PDB entry 8ACI | X-ray diffraction, 1.85 A resolution | chains A and H of the 4 polymer chains in the assembly

Chain A:
Protein: Complement C2b fragment
Organism: Homo sapiens
UniProt: P06681 (CO2_HUMAN); residue numbers follow UniProt; this construct covers 21-217
Amino-acid sequence (197 residues; each row starts with the number of its first residue):
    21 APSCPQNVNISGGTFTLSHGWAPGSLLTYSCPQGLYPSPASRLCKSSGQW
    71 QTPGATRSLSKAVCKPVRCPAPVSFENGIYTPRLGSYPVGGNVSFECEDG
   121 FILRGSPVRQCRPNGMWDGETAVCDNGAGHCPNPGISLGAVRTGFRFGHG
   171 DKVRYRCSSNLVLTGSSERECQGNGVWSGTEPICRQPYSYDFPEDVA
Unresolved in the structure: 21-50, 62-82, 210-217
Cystine bridges: C51-C84, C89-C131, C117-C144, C151-C191, C177-C204
Glycans and other covalent adducts: glycan linked to N112
Ion coordination: Ca2+: R103 (shared with E99(H), D103(H) of chain H; 1 residue of chain L)
Curated features (UniProtKB/Swiss-Prot):
  - glycosylation (N-linked (GlcNAc...) asparagine): N29, N112
  - natural variant: C131 (C131Y: In C2D), S209 (S209F: In C2D)

Chain H:
Protein: ARGX-117 Fab heavy chain
Organism: Homo sapiens
Notes: antibody fragment or engineered binder
Amino-acid sequence (219 residues; numbered 1 to 219; the number before each row is that of its first residue):
     1 EVQLVQSGAEVKKPGASVKVSCKASGYTFTDYNMDWVRQATGQGLEWIGD
    51 INPNYESTGYNQKFKGRATMTVDKSISTAYMELSSLRSEDTAVYYCARED
   101 DHDAFAYWGQGTLVTVSSASTKGPSVFPLAPSSKSTSGGTAALGCLVKDY
   151 FPEPVTVSWNSGALTSGVHTFPAVLQSSGLYSLSSVVTVPSSSLGTQTYI
   201 CNVNHKPSNTKVDKKVEPK
Cystine bridges: C22-C96, C145-C201
Ion coordination: Ca2+: E99, D103 (shared with R103(A) of chain A; 1 residue of chain L)

Chain A / chain H interface:
Residue-residue contacts (32; chain A residue first):
  K85(A) - T28(H)  hydrogen bond
  R88(A) - D31(H)
  R88(A) - Y32(H)
  R88(A) - D101(H)  salt bridge
  P90(A) - Y55(H)
  A91(A) - N52(H)
  A91(A) - Y55(H)  hydrogen bond (backbone-side chain)
  P92(A) - Y55(H)
  V93(A) - Y55(H)  hydrophobic
  V93(A) - S57(H)
  P102(A) - D103(H)
  R103(A) - N33(H)
  R103(A) - D50(H)  salt bridge
  R103(A) - G59(H)
  R103(A) - E99(H)
  R103(A) - D103(H)  hydrogen bond (backbone-side chain)
  L104(A) - N33(H)
  L104(A) - E99(H)
  L104(A) - D100(H)
  L104(A) - D101(H)
  L104(A) - D103(H)
  G105(A) - D31(H)
  G105(A) - Y32(H)
  G105(A) - N33(H)
  G105(A) - N52(H)  hydrogen bond (backbone-side chain)
  G105(A) - N54(H)  hydrogen bond (backbone-side chain)
  G105(A) - E99(H)  hydrogen bond (backbone-side chain)
  S106(A) - D31(H)  hydrogen bond (side chain-backbone)
  P108(A) - D101(H)
  G159(A) - Y55(H)
  S178(A) - Y55(H)
  S179(A) - N54(H)
Other interface residues (no listed pair), chain A (16 interface residues in all): L181
Other interface residues (no listed pair), chain H (16 interface residues in all): T30, T58

In short:
The chain A/chain H interface involves 16 residues from each chain; the contacts include 7 hydrogen bonds and
2 salt bridges. Polar pairs include R88(A)-D101(H), R103(A)-D50(H) and K85(A)-T28(H). R103(A), E99(H) and
D103(H) form the Ca2+ site.
Chain A is Complement C2b fragment and chain H is ARGX-117 Fab heavy chain, both from Homo sapiens; the
structure, Structure of ARG-117 Fab in complex with a fragment of complement C2, neutral pH, was determined by
X-ray diffraction.
